7DKZ - chains B and D of the 16 polymer chains in the assembly; structure by X-ray diffraction, 2.39 A resolution.

[Chain B]
Name: Photosystem I P700 chlorophyll a apoprotein A2
From: Pisum sativum
Notes: EC 1.97.1.12
Reference sequence: A0A0F6NGI2 (A0A0F6NGI2_PEA); residue numbers follow UniProt; this construct covers 1-734
Sequence (734 residues; row label = number of the first residue in the row):
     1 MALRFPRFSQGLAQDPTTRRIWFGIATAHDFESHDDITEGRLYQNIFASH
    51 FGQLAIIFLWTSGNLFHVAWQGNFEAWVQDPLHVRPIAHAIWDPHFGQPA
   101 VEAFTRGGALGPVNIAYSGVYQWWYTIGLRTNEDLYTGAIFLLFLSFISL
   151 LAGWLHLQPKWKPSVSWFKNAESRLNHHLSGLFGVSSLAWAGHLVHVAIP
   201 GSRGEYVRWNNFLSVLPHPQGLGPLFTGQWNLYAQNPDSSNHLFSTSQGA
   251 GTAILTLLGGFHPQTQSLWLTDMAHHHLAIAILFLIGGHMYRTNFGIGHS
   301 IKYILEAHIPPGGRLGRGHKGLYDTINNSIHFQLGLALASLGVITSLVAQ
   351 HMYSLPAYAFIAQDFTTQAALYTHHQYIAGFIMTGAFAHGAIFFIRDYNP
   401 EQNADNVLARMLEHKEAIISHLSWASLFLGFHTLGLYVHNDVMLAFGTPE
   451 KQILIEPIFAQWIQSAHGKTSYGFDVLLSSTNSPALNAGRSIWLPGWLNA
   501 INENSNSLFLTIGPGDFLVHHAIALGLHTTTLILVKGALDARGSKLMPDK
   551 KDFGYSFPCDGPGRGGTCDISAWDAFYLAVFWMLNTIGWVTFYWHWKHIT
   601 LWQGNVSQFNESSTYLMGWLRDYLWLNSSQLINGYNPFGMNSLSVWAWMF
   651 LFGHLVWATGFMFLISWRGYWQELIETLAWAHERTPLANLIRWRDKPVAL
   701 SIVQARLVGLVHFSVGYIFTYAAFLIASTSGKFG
Unresolved in the structure: 1
Bound ions: chlorophyll a Mg site 1 near Q53 (its only coordinating residue here); chlorophyll a Mg site 2 near D93 (its only coordinating residue here); 4Fe-4S cluster Fe: C559, C568 (shared with 2 residues of chain A)
Ligand contacts:
  - beta-carotene (BCR), molecule 1: F5, I25, I691
  - beta-carotene (BCR), molecule 2: L54, I57, F58, W60, G181, L182, V185, S186, L188
  - beta-carotene (BCR), molecule 3: F58, T61, L65, W123, W124, I127, L129, G138, F141, L142, L145, W209, L213
  - beta-carotene (BCR), molecule 4: L188, L222, L225, F226, L278, I282, L285, I286, H289, I297
  - beta-carotene (BCR), molecule 5: F332, G335, L336, A339, V343, M383, A386, F387, G390, F393, F394, L408, A538
  - beta-carotene (BCR), molecule 6: L408, M411, V535, L539
  - beta-carotene (BCR), molecule 7: F431, L434, G435, V438
  - beta-carotene (BCR), molecule 8: W648, M649, F652, W671, L674, I675, F719
  - beta-carotene (BCR), molecule 9: T685, P686, L687, A688
  - chlorophyll a (CLA), molecule 1: F5, R7, F8, G24, I25, A28, H29, F31, H34, S49, G52, Q53, I56
  - chlorophyll a (CLA), molecule 2: T18, I21, W22, I675, L678, A679, H682, I691, R692, W693, R694, D695, P697, V698, L700
  - chlorophyll a (CLA), molecule 3: W22, F652, L655, V656, T659, M662, F663, L700, V708, V711, H712, V715
  - chlorophyll a (CLA), molecule 4: I25, A26, T27, A28, H29, D30, H331, L334, L338, F381, I382, T384, G385, A388, H389, I392, R396, Y555, W573, F576, L707, V711, V715, F719
  - chlorophyll a (CLA), molecule 5: H29, F31, Y43, I46, S49, H50, Q53, L54, I57, F168, R174, H178, L182, F183, I330, H331, Q333, L334, A337, L338, L341
  - chlorophyll a (CLA), molecule 6: H29, Q53, I56, I57, W60, L341, I378, F381, I382
  - chlorophyll a (CLA), molecule 7: F47, F51, I148, L151, A152, L155, H156, K160, W161, P163, W167, N170, S173, H177, T293, N294, F295
  - chlorophyll a (CLA), molecule 8: F47, H50, F51, L54, W123, W167, F168, N170, S173, R174, H177, H178, G181, L182, F183, I344
  - chlorophyll a (CLA), molecule 9: L54, F58, I127, L129, D134, T137, G138, F141, L145, I148, S149, S186, A189, W190, G192, H193, H196, V197, V207, R208, W209, F212
  - chlorophyll a (CLA), molecule 10: I56, L59, W60, S62, G63, F66, H67, W70, Q71, H89, A90, I91, W92, L143
  - chlorophyll a (CLA), molecule 11: I57, W60, T61, S118, G119, V120, W123, V185, S186, A189, L341, I344, T345, V348, M352, Y358, I361, L371, H374, H375, I378, I382
  - chlorophyll a (CLA), molecule 12: W60, N64, H67, V68, A88, H89, N114, I115, A116, Y117, S118, V120, V645, W646, M649, F719
  - chlorophyll a (CLA), molecule 13: W60, N64, Y117, S118, V120, A370, L371, T373, H374, Y377, I378, F381, M649, I718, F719, Y721, A722, L725, I726
  - chlorophyll a (CLA), molecule 14: H89, A90, I91, W92, D93, P94, H95, F96, F104, N114, S644, V645, W648
  - chlorophyll a (CLA), molecule 15: W123, T126, I127, L182, F183, S186, S187, W190, L194, L268, L270, M273, H276, H277, I280, F284, I344, L347, V348, M352, A357, Y358
  - chlorophyll a (CLA), molecule 16: A171, R174, L175, H178, L179, F183, I280, L283, F284, I301, L305, Y323, I326, N327, L336, A337, S340, L341, I344
  - chlorophyll a (CLA), molecule 17: L175, L179, L283, F284, G287, M290, Y291, I301, I304, L305
  - chlorophyll a (CLA), molecule 18: N176, H177, S180, G181, V185, L285, H289, Y291, T293, N294, F295, I297
  - chlorophyll a (CLA), molecule 19: L188, A189, A191, G192, V195, H196, F212, L213, V215, L216, P217, H218, G221, L222, L225, F226, Y233, I254, L255, L278
  - chlorophyll a (CLA), molecule 20: L225, W230, N231, Y233, A234, L255, T256, L257, H275, L278, A279, I282, L283, I286, I492
  - chlorophyll a (CLA), molecule 21: T256, L257, G259, G260, L268, D272, M273, H275, H276, A279, I280, L283, H351, L355, W493, W497
  - chlorophyll a (CLA), molecule 22: I286, G287, H289, M290, I297, G298, H299
  - chlorophyll a (CLA), molecule 23: M290, H299, Y303, I304, A307, H308
  - chlorophyll a (CLA), molecule 24: I304, L305, H308, L315, H319, L322, I326, F332, V407, L408, M411
  - chlorophyll a (CLA), molecule 25: A307, H308, I309, P310, P311, R314, L315, H319
  - chlorophyll a (CLA), molecule 26: R314, L315, V407, R410, M411, E413, H414, A417, I418, H421
  - chlorophyll a (CLA), molecule 27: L336, A339, S340, V343, I344, L347, Q350, H351, Y353, S354, L355, L508, F509
  - chlorophyll a (CLA), molecule 28: V343, S346, L347, Q350, Q376, G380, M383, F387, L527, T530, T531, L534, M583, T586, I587
  - chlorophyll a (CLA), molecule 29: Q350, Y353, Y372, Q376, F459, A460, I463, Q464, F509, L510, I512, H520, I523, L527, V590, Y593, W594, K597
  - chlorophyll a (CLA), molecule 30: Y377, T433, L434, Y437, V519, A522, L525, N585, W589, F592, L616, W619, L620, L624, S628, I632, F650, H654, W657, F713, Y717, T720, Y721, F724
  - chlorophyll a (CLA), molecule 31: A417, H421, W424
  - chlorophyll a (CLA), molecule 32: I418, H421, L422, W424, A425, A524, L527, H528, T531
  - chlorophyll a (CLA), molecule 33: S420, H421, S423, W424, L427
  - chlorophyll a (CLA), molecule 34: S423, S426, L427, G430, F431, L434, L525, T529, L532, I533, L578, F581, W582
  - chlorophyll a (CLA), molecule 35: W424, L427, F428, F431, H432
  - chlorophyll a (CLA), molecule 36: F428, L429, I455, E456, P457, I458, F459, A460, D516, F517, H520, H521, A524, H528
  - chlorophyll a (CLA), molecule 37: H432, G435, L436, V438, H439, V442, M443, K451, I453
  - chlorophyll a (CLA), molecule 38: L434, V438, D441, L525, F581, W582, N585, W589, L616, L620, W657, F713, Y717
  - chlorophyll a (CLA), molecule 39: I458, F459, W462, F474
  - chlorophyll a (CLA), molecule 40: W462, I463, A466, H467, L477, L478, W493, L494, W497, F509
  - chlorophyll a (CLA), molecule 41: L477, P484, A485, A488, G489, W493
  - chlorophyll a (CLA), molecule 42: L620, L624, W625, W657
  - chlorophyll a (CLA), molecule 43: W648, L651, F652, H654, L655, W657, A658, F661
  - chlorophyll a (CLA), molecule 44: L655, A658, T659, F661, M662, I665, S666, Y670, W671, L674
  - chlorophyll a (CLA), molecule 45: L678, A681, H682, T685, A688, I691
  - chlorophyll a (CLA), molecule 46: W680, A681, R684, T685, P686
  - chlorophyll a (CLA), molecule 47: P686, L687, A688
  - phylloquinone (PQN): W22, I25, M662, F663, S666, W667, R668, W671, I675, A699, L700, S701, A705
  - 4Fe-4S cluster (SF4): P558, C559, G561, P562, C568, W667, I702, R706

[Chain D]
Name: PsaD
From: Pisum sativum
Sequence (143 residues; numbered 68 to 210; the number before each row is that of its first residue):
    68 GFTPPELDPNTPSPIFGGSTGGLLRKAQVEEFYVITWESPKEQIFEMPTG
   118 GAAIMREGPNLLKLARKEQCLALGTRLRSKYKIKYQFYRVFPSGEVQYLH
   168 PKDGVYPEKVNPGRQGVGVNFRSIGKNVSPIEVKFTGKQPYDL
Unresolved in the structure: 68-70

[Chain B / chain D interface]
Residue-residue contacts - 27 pairs, chain B then chain D:
  E32(B) - K201(D)  salt bridge
  I37(B) - F202(D)
  T38(B) - F202(D)
  E39(B) - F202(D)
  I395(B) - P197(D)
  R396(B) - I198(D)  hydrogen bond (backbone-backbone)
  D397(B) - I198(D)
  D397(B) - K201(D)  salt bridge
  Y398(B) - I198(D)
  P400(B) - S196(D)
  R542(B) - S196(D)  hydrogen bond
  D549(B) - I191(D)
  K551(B) - N194(D)  hydrogen bond (side chain-backbone)
  K551(B) - V195(D)  hydrogen bond (side chain-backbone)
  K551(B) - P197(D)
  D552(B) - N194(D)  hydrogen bond
  D552(B) - V195(D)
  D552(B) - P207(D)
  D552(B) - Y208(D)
  W680(B) - T87(D)  hydrogen bond (side chain-backbone)
  W680(B) - L91(D)
  E683(B) - L91(D)
  E683(B) - R92(D)  hydrogen bond (side chain-backbone)
  R684(B) - L90(D)  hydrogen bond (side chain-backbone)
  R684(B) - L91(D)
  R692(B) - R92(D)
  K696(B) - E97(D)  salt bridge
Interface residues without a listed pair, chain B (21 interface residues in all): L42, N399, E401
Interface residues without a listed pair, chain D (16 interface residues in all): E199

[In short]
21 residues of chain B and 16 residues of chain D are in contact, with 8 hydrogen bonds and 3 salt bridges.
Polar pairs include E32(B)-K201(D), D397(B)-K201(D) and K696(B)-E97(D).
Here chain B is Photosystem I P700 chlorophyll a apoprotein A2 and chain D is PsaD, both from Pisum sativum.
Entry 7DKZ (Structure of plant photosystem I-light harvesting complex I supercomplex) was determined by X-ray
diffraction.
